3E80 - chain A; structure by X-ray diffraction, 2.35 A resolution.

== Chain A ==
Molecule: Heparinase II protein
Source organism: Pedobacter heparinus
UniProt: Q46080 (Q46080_PEDHE); residue numbers follow UniProt; this construct covers 24-772
Chain sequence (749 residues; each row starts with the number of its first residue):
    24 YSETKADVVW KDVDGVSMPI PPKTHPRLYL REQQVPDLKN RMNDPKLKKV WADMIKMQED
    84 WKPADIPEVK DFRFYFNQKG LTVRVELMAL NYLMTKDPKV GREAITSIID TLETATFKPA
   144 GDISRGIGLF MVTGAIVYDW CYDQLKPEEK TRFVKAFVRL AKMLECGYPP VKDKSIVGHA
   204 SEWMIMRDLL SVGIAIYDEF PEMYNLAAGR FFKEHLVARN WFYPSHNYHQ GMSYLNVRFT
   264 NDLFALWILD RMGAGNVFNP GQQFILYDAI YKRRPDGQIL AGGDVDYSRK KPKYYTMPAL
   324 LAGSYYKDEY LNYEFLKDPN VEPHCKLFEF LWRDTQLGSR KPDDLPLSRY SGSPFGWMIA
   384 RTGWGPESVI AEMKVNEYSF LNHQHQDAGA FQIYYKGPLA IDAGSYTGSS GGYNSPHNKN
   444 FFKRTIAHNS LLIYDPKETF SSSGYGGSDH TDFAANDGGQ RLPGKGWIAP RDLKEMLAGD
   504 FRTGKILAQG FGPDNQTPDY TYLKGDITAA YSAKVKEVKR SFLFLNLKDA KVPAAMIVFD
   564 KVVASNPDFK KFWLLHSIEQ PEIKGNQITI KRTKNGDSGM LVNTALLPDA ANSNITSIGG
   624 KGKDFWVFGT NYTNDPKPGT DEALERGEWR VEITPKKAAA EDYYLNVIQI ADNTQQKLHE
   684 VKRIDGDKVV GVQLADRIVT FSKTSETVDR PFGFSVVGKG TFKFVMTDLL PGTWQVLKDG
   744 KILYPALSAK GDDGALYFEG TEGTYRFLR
Unresolved in the structure: 24-25
Covalent attachments: glycan linked to T134
Modified residues: E26 (pyroglutamic acid; PCA)
Metal / ion sites: Zn2+: H408, D425, H451

== In short ==
H408, D425 and H451 form the Zn2+ site.
Chain A is Heparinase II protein (Pedobacter heparinus); the structure, Structure of Heparinase II complexed
with heparan sulfate degradation disaccharide product, was determined by X-ray diffraction, deposited together
with 3E7J.
